Entry 1NVJ (X-ray diffraction, 2.15 A resolution); this record covers chains A and B.

== Chain A (and B) ==
Protein: Molybdopterin converting factor subunit 2
From: Escherichia coli
Notes: chain B of this document is another copy of the same molecule, construct and numbering; everything in this record applies to it too
UniProtKB: P30749 (MOAE_ECOLI); residues 1-140 here correspond to UniProt positions 0-139 (UniProt number = residue number - 1)
Chain sequence (140 residues; numbered 1 to 140; the number before each row is that of its first residue):
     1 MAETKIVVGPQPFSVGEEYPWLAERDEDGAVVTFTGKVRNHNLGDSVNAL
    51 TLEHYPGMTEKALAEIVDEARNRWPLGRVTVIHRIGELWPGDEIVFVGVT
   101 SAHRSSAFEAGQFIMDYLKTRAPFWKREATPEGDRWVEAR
Unresolved in the structure: 1, 40-47, 128-140 (chain B: 1, 128-140)

== How chain A and chain B interact ==
Residue-residue contacts (60; chain A residue first):
  Val-15(A) / Tyr-19(B)
  Gly-16(A) / Gly-16(B)
  Tyr-19(A) / Val-15(B)
  Tyr-19(A) / Thr-35(B)  hydrogen bond
  Tyr-19(A) / Glu-93(B)  hydrogen bond
  Ala-23(A) / Lys-37(B)  hydrogen bond (backbone-side chain)
  Ala-23(A) / Glu-93(B)
  Arg-25(A) / Lys-37(B)  hydrogen bond (backbone-side chain)
  Asp-26(A) / Pro-90(B)
  Asp-26(A) / Gly-91(B)
  Asp-28(A) / Lys-37(B)  hydrogen bond (backbone-side chain)
  Gly-29(A) / Thr-35(B)
  Gly-29(A) / Gly-36(B)
  Gly-29(A) / Lys-37(B)  hydrogen bond (backbone-backbone)
  Gly-29(A) / Arg-39(B)  hydrogen bond (backbone-side chain)
  Ala-30(A) / Phe-34(B)  hydrophobic
  Ala-30(A) / Thr-35(B)
  Ala-30(A) / Arg-39(B)
  Val-31(A) / Thr-33(B)
  Val-31(A) / Phe-34(B)
  Val-31(A) / Thr-35(B)  hydrogen bond (backbone-backbone)
  Val-32(A) / Thr-33(B)
  Val-32(A) / Phe-34(B)  hydrophobic
  Val-32(A) / Phe-108(B)  hydrophobic
  Thr-33(A) / Val-31(B)
  Thr-33(A) / Val-32(B)
  Thr-33(A) / Thr-33(B)  hydrogen bond
  Phe-34(A) / Ala-30(B)  hydrophobic
  Phe-34(A) / Val-31(B)
  Phe-34(A) / Val-32(B)  hydrophobic
  Phe-34(A) / Arg-104(B)
  Phe-34(A) / Phe-108(B)  hydrophobic
  Thr-35(A) / Tyr-19(B)  hydrogen bond
  Thr-35(A) / Gly-29(B)
  Thr-35(A) / Ala-30(B)
  Thr-35(A) / Val-31(B)  hydrogen bond (backbone-backbone)
  Gly-36(A) / Gly-29(B)
  Lys-37(A) / Ala-23(B)  hydrogen bond (side chain-backbone)
  Lys-37(A) / Arg-25(B)  hydrogen bond (side chain-backbone)
  Lys-37(A) / Asp-28(B)  hydrogen bond (side chain-backbone)
  Lys-37(A) / Gly-29(B)  hydrogen bond (backbone-backbone)
  Arg-39(A) / Gly-29(B)  hydrogen bond (side chain-backbone)
  Arg-39(A) / Ala-30(B)
  Arg-39(A) / Ala-102(B)  hydrogen bond (side chain-backbone)
  Gly-91(A) / Asp-26(B)
  Glu-93(A) / Tyr-19(B)  hydrogen bond
  Glu-93(A) / Ala-23(B)
  Ala-102(A) / Arg-39(B)  hydrogen bond (backbone-side chain)
  Arg-104(A) / Phe-34(B)
  Arg-104(A) / Met-115(B)
  Arg-104(A) / Asp-116(B)  salt bridge
  Arg-104(A) / Lys-119(B)
  Phe-108(A) / Phe-34(B)  hydrophobic
  Phe-108(A) / Phe-108(B)  hydrophobic
  Phe-108(A) / Gln-112(B)
  Gln-112(A) / Phe-108(B)
  Gln-112(A) / Gln-112(B)
  Met-115(A) / Arg-104(B)
  Asp-116(A) / Arg-104(B)  salt bridge
  Lys-119(A) / Arg-104(B)
Other interface residues (no listed pair), chain A (29 interface residues in all): Glu-24, Pro-90, Gly-111
Other interface residues (no listed pair), chain B (30 interface residues in all): His-41, His-103, Gly-111

== Overview ==
29 residues of chain A face 30 of chain B across their interface; the contacts include 19 hydrogen bonds and 2
salt bridges. Polar contacts include Arg-104(A)/Asp-116(B), Tyr-19(A)/Thr-35(B) and Tyr-19(A)/Glu-93(B).
Both chains are Molybdopterin converting factor subunit 2 (Escherichia coli). Entry 1NVJ (Deletion Mutant
(Delta 141) of Molybdopterin Synthase) was determined by X-ray diffraction, deposited together with 1NVI.
